PDB entry 3V08 | X-ray diffraction, 2.45 A resolution | chain A

Chain A:
Name: Serum albumin
Organism: Equus caballus
UniProtKB: P35747 (ALBU_HORSE); residues 1-583 here correspond to UniProt positions 25-607 (UniProt number = residue number + 24)
Chain sequence (583 residues; numbered 1 to 583; the number before each row is that of its first residue):
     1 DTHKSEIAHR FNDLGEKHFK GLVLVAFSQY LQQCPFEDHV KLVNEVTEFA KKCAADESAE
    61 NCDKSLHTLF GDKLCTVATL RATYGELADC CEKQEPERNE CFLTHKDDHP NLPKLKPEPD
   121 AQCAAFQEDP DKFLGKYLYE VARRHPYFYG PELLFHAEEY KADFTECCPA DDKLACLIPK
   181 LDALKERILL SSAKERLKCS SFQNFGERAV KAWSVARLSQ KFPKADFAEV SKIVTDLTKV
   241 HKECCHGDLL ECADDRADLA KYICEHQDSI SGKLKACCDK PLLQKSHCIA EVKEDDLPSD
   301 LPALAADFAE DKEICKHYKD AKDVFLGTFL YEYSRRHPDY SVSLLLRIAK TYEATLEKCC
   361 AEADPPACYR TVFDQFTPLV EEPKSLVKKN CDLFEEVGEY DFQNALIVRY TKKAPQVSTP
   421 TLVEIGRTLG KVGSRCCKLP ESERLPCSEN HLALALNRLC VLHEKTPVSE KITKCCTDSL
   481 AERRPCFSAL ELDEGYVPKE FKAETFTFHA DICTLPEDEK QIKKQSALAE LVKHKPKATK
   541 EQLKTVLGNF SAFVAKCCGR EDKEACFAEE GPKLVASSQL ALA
Unresolved in the structure: 1-2
Disulfides: Cys53-Cys62, Cys75-Cys91, Cys90-Cys101, Cys123-Cys168, Cys167-Cys176, Cys199-Cys245, Cys244-Cys252, Cys264-Cys278, Cys277-Cys288, Cys315-Cys360, Cys359-Cys368, Cys391-Cys437, Cys436-Cys447, Cys460-Cys476, Cys475-Cys486, Cys513-Cys558, Cys557-Cys566
UniProt features mapped onto this chain:
  - binding site (Cu cation): His3
  - binding site (Ca(2+)): Glu6, Asp13, Glu243, Asp248, Glu251, Asp254, Asp258
  - binding site (Zn(2+)): His67, His246, Asp248
  - modified residue: Ser5 (Phosphoserine), Ser58 (Phosphoserine), Ser65 (Phosphoserine), Thr83 (Phosphothreonine), Ser418 (Phosphoserine), Thr419 (Phosphothreonine), Thr421 (Phosphothreonine), Ser488 (Phosphoserine), Lys533 (N6-methyllysine), Thr545 (Phosphothreonine), Lys563 (N6-succinyllysine)

In short:
Curated annotation (UniProt) lists Cu cation-binding residue His3, 7 Ca2+-binding residues and 3 Zn2+-binding
residues.
Chain A is Serum albumin (Equus caballus); the structure, Crystal structure of Equine Serum Albumin, was
determined by X-ray diffraction (same publication as 3V09 and 3V03).
